Entry 4ERW (X-ray diffraction, 2.00 A resolution); this record covers chain A.

# Chain A
Name: Cyclin-dependent kinase 2
Organism: Homo sapiens
Notes: EC 2.7.11.22
Reference sequence: P24941 (CDK2_HUMAN); numbering as in UniProt (aligned over 1-298)
Chain sequence (306 residues; each row starts with the number of its first residue; numbers below 1 keep their minus sign (Gly-7 is residue -7)):
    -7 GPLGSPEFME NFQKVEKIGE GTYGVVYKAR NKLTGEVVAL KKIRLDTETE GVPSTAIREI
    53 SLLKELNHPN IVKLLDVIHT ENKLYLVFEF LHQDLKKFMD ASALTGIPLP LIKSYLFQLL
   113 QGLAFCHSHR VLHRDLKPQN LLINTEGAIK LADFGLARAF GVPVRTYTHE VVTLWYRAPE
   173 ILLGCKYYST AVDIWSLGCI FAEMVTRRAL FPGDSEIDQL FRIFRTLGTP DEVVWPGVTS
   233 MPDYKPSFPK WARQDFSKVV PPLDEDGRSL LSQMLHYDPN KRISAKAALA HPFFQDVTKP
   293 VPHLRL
Unresolved in the structure: -7 to 0, 38-42
Sequence notes: expression tag (-7 to 0)
Modified positions: Cys177 (cysteinesulfonic acid; OCS)
UniProt features mapped onto this chain:
  - active site: Asp127 (Proton acceptor)
  - binding site (ATP): Ile10 to Val18, Lys33, Glu81 to Leu83, Asp86, Lys129 to Asn132, Asp145
  - binding site (Mg(2+)): Asn132, Asp145
  - site (CDK7 binding): Lys9, Lys88, Lys89, Leu166
  - modified residue: Met1 (N-acetylmethionine), Lys6 (N6-acetyllysine), Thr14 (Phosphothreonine), Tyr15 (Phosphotyrosine), Tyr19 (Phosphotyrosine), Thr160 (Phosphothreonine)
  - natural variant: Pro45 (P45L: In a glioblastoma multiforme sample)
  - mutagenesis: Lys9 (K9F: Reduced phosphorylation by CAK), Thr14 (T14A: 2-fold increase in activity), Tyr15 (Y15F: 2-fold increase in activity), Lys88 to Lys89 (Reduced phosphorylation by CAK), Thr160 (T160A: Abolishes activity), Leu166 (L166R: Reduced phosphorylation by CAK and reduced kinase activity)
Residues lining bound ligands: staurosporine (STU): Ile10, Gly11, Glu12, Gly13, Val18, Ala31, Lys33, Val64, Phe80, Glu81, Phe82, Leu83, His84, Gln85, Asp86, Gln131, Asn132, Leu134, Ala144, Asp145

# Overview
Chain A binds staurosporine. UniProt lists active-site residue Asp127, 19 ATP-binding residues, Mg2+-binding
residues Asn132 and Asp145 and 7 mutagenesis sites.
Chain A is Cyclin-dependent kinase 2 (Homo sapiens); the structure, CDK2 in complex with staurosporine, was
determined by X-ray diffraction, deposited together with 3TI1, 3TIZ, 4EZ3 and 4EZ7.
